Entry 3OY9 (X-ray diffraction, 2.55 A resolution); this record covers chains A and C of the 4 polymer chains in the assembly.

[Chain A]
Protein: PFV integrase
Organism: Human spumaretrovirus
Reference sequence: P14350 (POL_FOAMV); residues 1-392 here correspond to UniProt positions 752-1143 (UniProt number = residue number + 751)
Amino-acid sequence (395 residues; row label = number of the first residue in the row; numbers below 1 keep their minus sign (Gly-2 is residue -2)):
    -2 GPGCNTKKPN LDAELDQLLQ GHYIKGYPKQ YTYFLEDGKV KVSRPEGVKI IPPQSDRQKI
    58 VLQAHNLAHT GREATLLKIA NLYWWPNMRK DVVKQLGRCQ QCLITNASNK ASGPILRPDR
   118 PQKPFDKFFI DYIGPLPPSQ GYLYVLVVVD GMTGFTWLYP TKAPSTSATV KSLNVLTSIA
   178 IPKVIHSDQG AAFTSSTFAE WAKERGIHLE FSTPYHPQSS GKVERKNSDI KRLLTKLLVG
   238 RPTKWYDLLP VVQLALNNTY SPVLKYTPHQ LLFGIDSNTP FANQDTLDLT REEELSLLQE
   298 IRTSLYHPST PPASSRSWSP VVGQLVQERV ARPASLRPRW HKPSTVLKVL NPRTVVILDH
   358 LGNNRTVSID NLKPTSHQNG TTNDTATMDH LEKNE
Not modelled in the structure: -2 to 7, 376-392
Construct notes: expression tag (-2 to 0); variant Ser217 (Gly968 in P14350), Gly218 (Ser969 in P14350)
UniProt features mapped onto this chain:
  - binding site (Mg(2+)): Asp123, Asp185
Ion coordination: Zn2+: His62, His66, Cys96, Cys99; Mn2+ site 1: Asp128, Asp185; Mn2+ site 2: Asp128, Glu221 (shared with 1 residue of chain D)
From the paper describing this entry:
  - Mn2+ coordination: Asp128, Asp185, Glu221

[Chain C]
Molecule: 19-nt DNA strand
Sequence (19 nucleotides; numbered 1 to 19; the number before each row is that of its first residue):
     1 ATTGTCATGG AATTTCGCA

[Interface between chain A and chain C]
Pairs across the interface (41; chain A residue first):
  Ile112(A) - DG4(C)  phosphate contact
  Ile112(A) - DT5(C)  base contact
  Leu113(A) - DT3(C)  base contact
  Leu113(A) - DG4(C)  hydrogen bond to the phosphate
  Arg114(A) - DG4(C)  sugar contact
  Arg114(A) - DT5(C)  salt bridge to the phosphate
  Pro115(A) - DT3(C)  base contact
  Pro115(A) - DG4(C)  phosphate contact
  Pro115(A) - DT5(C)  phosphate contact
  Lys124(A) - DT3(C)  base contact
  His183(A) - DT3(C)  salt bridge to the phosphate
  Glu207(A) - DT2(C)  phosphate contact
  Glu207(A) - DT3(C)  base contact
  Phe208(A) - DT2(C)  sugar contact
  Ser209(A) - DT3(C)  phosphate contact
  Thr210(A) - DT2(C)  phosphate contact
  Thr210(A) - DT3(C)  hydrogen bond to the phosphate
  His213(A) - DG4(C)  salt bridge to the phosphate
  Gln215(A) - DG4(C)  sugar contact
  Ser216(A) - DT3(C)  hydrogen bond to the phosphate
  Gly218(A) - DG4(C)  hydrogen bond to the base
  Gly218(A) - DT5(C)  sugar contact
  Lys219(A) - DT5(C)  sugar contact
  Lys219(A) - DC6(C)  salt bridge to the phosphate
  Arg222(A) - DG4(C)  base contact
  Arg222(A) - DT5(C)  hydrogen bond to the base
  Arg222(A) - DC6(C)  hydrogen bond to the base
  Arg222(A) - DA7(C)  hydrogen bond to the sugar
  Asp226(A) - DA7(C)  sugar contact
  Arg229(A) - DA7(C)  hydrogen bond to the phosphate
  Arg229(A) - DT8(C)  salt bridge to the phosphate
  Ser258(A) - DA7(C)  hydrogen bond to the phosphate
  Pro259(A) - DA7(C)  phosphate contact
  Pro259(A) - DT8(C)  base contact
  Lys345(A) - DA1(C)  base contact
  Leu347(A) - DA1(C)  base contact
  Asn348(A) - DT2(C)  hydrogen bond to the base
  Asn348(A) - DT3(C)  hydrogen bond to the sugar
  Arg350(A) - DG4(C)  salt bridge to the phosphate
  Thr351(A) - DT3(C)  sugar contact
  Thr363(A) - DA1(C)  base contact
Also at the interface, not in a pair above, chain A (32 interface residues in all): Arg117, His205, Glu221, Lys233, Val260, Val353

[Summary]
32 residues of chain A face 8 of chain C across their interface; the contacts include 11 hydrogen bonds and 6
salt bridges. Polar contacts include Gly218(A)-DG4(C), Arg222(A)-DT5(C) and Arg222(A)-DC6(C). Curated
annotation (UniProt) lists Mg2+-binding residues Asp123(A) and Asp185(A) on chain A. The paper reports Mn2+
coordination by Asp128(A), Asp185(A) and Glu221(A).
Chain A is PFV integrase (Human spumaretrovirus) and chain C is a 19-nt DNA strand; the structure, Crystal
structure of the Prototype Foamy Virus (PFV) intasome in complex with manganese at 2.55 resolution, was
determined by X-ray diffraction (same publication as 3L2Q, 3L2R, 3L2U, 3L2V and 3L2W).
